Entry 1FOS (X-ray diffraction, 3.05 A resolution); this record covers chains E and F of the 4 polymer chains in the assembly.

[Chain E]
Protein: P55-C-fos proto-oncogene protein
Organism: Homo sapiens
UniProtKB: P01100 (FOS_HUMAN); residue numbers follow UniProt; this construct covers 139-200
Sequence (62 residues; numbered 139 to 200; the number before each row is that of its first residue):
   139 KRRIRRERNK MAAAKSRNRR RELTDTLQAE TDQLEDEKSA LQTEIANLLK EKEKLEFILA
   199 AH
Not modelled in the structure: 199-200
Differences from the reference sequence: engineered mutation S154 (Cys in P01100)
UniProt features mapped onto this chain:
  - region: K139 to R159 (Basic motif), L165 to L193 (Leucine-zipper)

[Chain F]
Protein: C-jun proto-oncogene protein
Organism: Homo sapiens
Sequence (62 residues; row label = number of the first residue in the row):
   263 KAERKRMRNR IAASKSRKRK LERIARLEEK VKTLKAQNSE LASTANMLRE QVAQLKQKVM
   323 NH
Not modelled in the structure: 263-265, 323-324
Differences from the reference sequence: engineered mutation S278 (Cys269 in 386839)

[Interface between chain E and chain F]
Pairs across the interface (39):
  R158(E) - I286(F)
  L161(E) - I286(F)  hydrophobic
  T162(E) - R285(F)
  T162(E) - I286(F)
  T162(E) - L289(F)
  L165(E) - L289(F)  hydrophobic
  L165(E) - E290(F)
  Q166(E) - R285(F)  hydrogen bond
  Q166(E) - L289(F)
  E168(E) - V293(F)
  E168(E) - K297(F)  salt bridge
  T169(E) - V293(F)
  T169(E) - L296(F)
  L172(E) - V293(F)
  L172(E) - L296(F)
  L172(E) - K297(F)
  L172(E) - N300(F)
  E173(E) - K292(F)  salt bridge
  E173(E) - L296(F)
  E175(E) - N300(F)  hydrogen bond
  K176(E) - Q299(F)  hydrogen bond
  K176(E) - N300(F)  hydrogen bond (backbone-side chain)
  L179(E) - N300(F)
  L179(E) - A304(F)  hydrophobic
  Q180(E) - L303(F)
  E182(E) - R311(F)  salt bridge
  I183(E) - L303(F)
  L186(E) - A307(F)
  L186(E) - L310(F)  hydrophobic
  L186(E) - R311(F)
  L186(E) - V314(F)  hydrophobic
  L187(E) - L310(F)  hydrophobic
  E189(E) - K318(F)  salt bridge
  K190(E) - Q313(F)  hydrogen bond
  L193(E) - L317(F)  hydrophobic
  L193(E) - K318(F)
  I196(E) - V321(F)  hydrophobic
  L197(E) - L317(F)  hydrophobic
  L197(E) - V321(F)  hydrophobic
Other interface residues (no listed pair), chain E (23 interface residues in all): E194
Other interface residues (no listed pair), chain F (23 interface residues in all): L283, T306, K320

[Summary]
Chain E and chain F each contribute 23 residues to their interface; the contacts include 5 hydrogen bonds and
4 salt bridges. Polar contacts include E168(E)-K297(F), E173(E)-K292(F) and E182(E)-R311(F).
Here chain E is P55-C-fos proto-oncogene protein and chain F is C-jun proto-oncogene protein, both from Homo
sapiens. Entry 1FOS (Two human C-fos:c-jun:dna complexes) was determined by X-ray diffraction.
